PDB entry 6Z4C | X-ray diffraction, 2.00 A resolution | chains A and B

[Chain A (and B)]
Name: Regulator of RpoS
Organism: Escherichia coli
Notes: chain B of this document is another copy of the same molecule, construct and numbering; everything in this record applies to it too
UniProt: C3TCP2 (C3TCP2_ECOLX); residues 1-337 here = UniProt positions 1-337
Sequence (337 residues; numbered 1 to 337; the number before each row is that of its first residue):
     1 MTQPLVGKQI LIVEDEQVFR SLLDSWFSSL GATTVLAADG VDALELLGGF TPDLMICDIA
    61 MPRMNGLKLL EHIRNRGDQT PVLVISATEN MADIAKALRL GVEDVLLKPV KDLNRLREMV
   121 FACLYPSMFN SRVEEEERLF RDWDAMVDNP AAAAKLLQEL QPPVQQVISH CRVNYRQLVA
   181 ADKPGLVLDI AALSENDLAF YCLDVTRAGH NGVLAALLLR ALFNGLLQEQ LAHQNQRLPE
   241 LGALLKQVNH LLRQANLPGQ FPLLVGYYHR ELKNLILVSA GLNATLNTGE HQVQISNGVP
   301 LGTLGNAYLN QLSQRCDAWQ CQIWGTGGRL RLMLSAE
Not modelled in the structure: 128-337 (chain B: 127-337)
Reported in the primary citation:
  - post-translational modification sites: Asp58 (citing earlier work)
  - contacts within the chain: Asp58-Lys108 (salt bridge), Glu14-Lys108 (salt bridge)
  - mutagenesis - D58E, D58K, K108A, K108D, K108R: decreased binding to sigmas

[Chain A / chain B interface]
Pairs across the interface (35):
  Gln9(A) - Asp42(B)  hydrogen bond
  Gln9(A) - Glu45(B)
  Gln17(A) - Asp24(B)
  Gln17(A) - Ser25(B)  hydrogen bond (side chain-backbone)
  Arg20(A) - Asp24(B)  salt bridge
  Arg20(A) - Ser28(B)  hydrogen bond
  Arg20(A) - Thr34(B)
  Asp24(A) - Gln17(B)
  Asp24(A) - Arg20(B)  salt bridge
  Ser25(A) - Gln17(B)
  Ser28(A) - Arg20(B)  hydrogen bond
  Thr33(A) - Asp42(B)  hydrogen bond
  Thr34(A) - Arg20(B)
  Thr34(A) - Leu36(B)
  Thr34(A) - Ala37(B)
  Thr34(A) - Ala38(B)  hydrogen bond (backbone-backbone)
  Val35(A) - Leu36(B)
  Val35(A) - Leu46(B)  hydrophobic
  Leu36(A) - Thr34(B)
  Leu36(A) - Val35(B)
  Leu36(A) - Leu36(B)  hydrogen bond (backbone-backbone)
  Ala37(A) - Thr34(B)
  Ala38(A) - Thr34(B)  hydrogen bond (backbone-backbone)
  Asp42(A) - Gln9(B)  hydrogen bond
  Asp42(A) - Thr33(B)  hydrogen bond
  Glu45(A) - Gln9(B)
  Glu45(A) - Gly49(B)
  Glu45(A) - Phe50(B)
  Glu45(A) - Thr51(B)
  Leu46(A) - Val35(B)  hydrophobic
  Leu46(A) - Phe50(B)  hydrophobic
  Gly49(A) - Glu45(B)
  Phe50(A) - Glu45(B)
  Phe50(A) - Leu46(B)  hydrophobic
  Thr51(A) - Glu45(B)
Other interface residues (no listed pair), chain A (20 interface residues in all): Ser21, Asp39
Other interface residues (no listed pair), chain B (20 interface residues in all): Ser21, Asp39

[Summary]
Chain A and chain B each contribute 20 residues to their interface, with 10 hydrogen bonds and 2 salt bridges.
Polar contacts include Arg20(A)-Asp24(B), Gln9(A)-Asp42(B) and Gln17(A)-Ser25(B). From the paper: D58E, D58K
and K108A of chain A, among others, reduce binding to sigmas; a modification site at Asp58(A); 5 substitutions
were tested in all.
Chain A and chain B are both Regulator of RpoS (Escherichia coli); the structure, The structure of the
N-terminal domain of RssB from E. coli, was determined by X-ray diffraction, deposited together with 6Z4E.
